PDB entry 7V02 | electron microscopy, 4.97 A resolution (low resolution: residue-level contacts below are approximate; hydrogen-bond / salt-bridge calls are withheld) | chains F and K of the 9 polymer chains in the assembly

[Chain F]
Molecule: CRISPR system single-strand-specific deoxyribonuclease Cas10/Csm1 (subtype III-A)
Source organism: Staphylococcus epidermidis RP62A
UniProtKB: Q5HK89 (Q5HK89_STAEQ); residues 1-757 here = UniProt positions 1-757
Amino-acid sequence (757 residues; each row starts with the number of its first residue):
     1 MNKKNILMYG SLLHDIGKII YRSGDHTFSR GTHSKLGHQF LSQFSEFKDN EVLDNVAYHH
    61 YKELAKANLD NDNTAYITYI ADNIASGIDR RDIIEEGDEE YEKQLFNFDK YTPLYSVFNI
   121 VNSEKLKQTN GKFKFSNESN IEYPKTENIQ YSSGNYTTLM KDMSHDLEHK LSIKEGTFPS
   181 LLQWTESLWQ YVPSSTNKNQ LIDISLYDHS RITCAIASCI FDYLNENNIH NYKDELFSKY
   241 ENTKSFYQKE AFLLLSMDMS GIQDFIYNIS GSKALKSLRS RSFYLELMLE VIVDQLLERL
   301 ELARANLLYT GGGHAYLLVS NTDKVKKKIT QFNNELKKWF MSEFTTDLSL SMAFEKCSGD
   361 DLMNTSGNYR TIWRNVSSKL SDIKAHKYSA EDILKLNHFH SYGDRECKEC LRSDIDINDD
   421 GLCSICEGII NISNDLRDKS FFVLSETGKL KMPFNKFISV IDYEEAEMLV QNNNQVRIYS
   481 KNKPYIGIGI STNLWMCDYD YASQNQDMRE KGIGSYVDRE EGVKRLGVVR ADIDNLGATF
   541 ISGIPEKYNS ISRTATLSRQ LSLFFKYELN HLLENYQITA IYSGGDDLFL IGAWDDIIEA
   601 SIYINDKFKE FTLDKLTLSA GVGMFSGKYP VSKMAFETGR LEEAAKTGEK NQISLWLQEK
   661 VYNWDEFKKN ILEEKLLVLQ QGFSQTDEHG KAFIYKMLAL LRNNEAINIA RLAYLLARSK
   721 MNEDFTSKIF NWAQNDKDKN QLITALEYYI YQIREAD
Unresolved in the structure: 27-32, 87-104, 122-131, 135-150, 501-525, 639-663, 751-757
Disulfide bonds: Cys410-Cys426

[Chain K]
Molecule: CRISPR system Cms protein Csm2
Source organism: Staphylococcus epidermidis RP62A
UniProtKB: Q5HK90 (Q5HK90_STAEQ); residues 14-141 here correspond to UniProt positions 1-128 (UniProt number = residue number - 13)
Amino-acid sequence (128 residues; numbered 14 to 141; the number before each row is that of its first residue):
    14 MTFAHEVVKS NVKNVKDRKG KEKQVLFNGL TTSKLRNLME QVNRLYTIAF NSNEDQLNEE
    74 FIDELEYLKI KFYYEAGREK SVDEFLKKTL MFPIIDRVIK KESKKFFLDY CKYFEALVAY
   134 AKYYQKED
Unresolved in the structure: 28-36, 140-141

[Interface between chain F and chain K]
Residue-residue contacts (5):
  Ile707(F) with Ala129(K)
  Ala713(F) with Tyr136(K)
  Tyr714(F) with Ala132(K); Lys135(K)
  Ala717(F) with Tyr136(K)
Interface residues without a listed pair, chain F (6 interface residues in all): Thr726, Phe730
Interface residues without a listed pair, chain K (6 interface residues in all): Lys125, Tyr133

[In short]
The chain F/chain K interface involves 6 residues from each chain.
Here chain F is CRISPR system single-strand-specific deoxyribonuclease Cas10/Csm1 (subtype III-A) and chain K
is CRISPR system Cms protein Csm2, both from Staphylococcus epidermidis RP62A. Entry 7V02 (Staphylococcus
epidermidis RP62A CRISPR short effector complex) was determined by electron microscopy together with 7UZW,
7UZX, 7UZY, 7UZZ, 7V00 and 7V01 from the same study.
